2OBM - chain A; structure by X-ray diffraction, 2.25 A resolution.

== Chain A ==
Name: EscN
Organism: Escherichia coli O127:H6
Notes: fragment: C-TERMINAL DOMAIN, residues 103-446
Reference sequence: O52140 (O52140_ECOLI); residue numbers follow UniProt; this construct covers 103-446
Amino-acid sequence (347 residues; each row starts with the number of its first residue):
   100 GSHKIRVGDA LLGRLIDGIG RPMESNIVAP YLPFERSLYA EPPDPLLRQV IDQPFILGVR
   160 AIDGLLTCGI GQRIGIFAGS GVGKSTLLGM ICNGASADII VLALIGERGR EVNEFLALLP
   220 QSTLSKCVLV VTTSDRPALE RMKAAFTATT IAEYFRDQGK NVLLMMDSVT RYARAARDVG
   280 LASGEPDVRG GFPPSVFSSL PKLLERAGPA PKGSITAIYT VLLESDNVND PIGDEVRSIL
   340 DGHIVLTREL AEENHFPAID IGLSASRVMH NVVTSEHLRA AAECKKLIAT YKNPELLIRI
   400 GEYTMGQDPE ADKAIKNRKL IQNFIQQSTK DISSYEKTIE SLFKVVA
Not modelled in the structure: 100-101, 143-146, 403
Differences from the reference sequence: cloning artifact (100-102); engineered mutation Pro-393 (Val in O52140)
Ion coordination: Ca2+: Asn-328, Asp-333
Ligand contacts: ADP (adenosine-5'-diphosphate): Gly-180, Val-181, Gly-182, Lys-183, Ser-184, Thr-185, Met-189, Phe-355, Pro-356, Gln-426, Ser-427, Thr-428

== In short ==
Ligands of chain A: ADP. Asn-328 and Asp-333 coordinate Ca2+.
Chain A is EscN (Escherichia coli O127:H6); the structure, Structural and biochemical analysis of a
prototypical ATPase from the type III secretion system of pathogenic ..., was determined by X-ray diffraction,
deposited together with 2OBL.
